8ETC - chains 1 and L of the 42 polymer chains in the assembly; structure by electron microscopy, 3.10 A resolution.

== Chain 1 ==
Molecule: 3497-nt RNA strand
Organism: Schizosaccharomyces pombe
Sequence (3497 nucleotides; each row starts with the number of its first residue):
     1 AUUUGACCUC AAAUCAGGUA GGACUACGCG CUGAACUUAA GCAUAUCAAU AAGCGCAGGA
    61 AAAGAAAAUA ACCAUGAUUC CCUCAGUAAC GGCGAGUGAA GCGGGAAAAG CUCAAAUUUG
   121 AAAUCUGGCA ACAUUUCUUU UGUUGUCCGA GUUGUAAUUU CAAGAAGCUG CUUUGAGUGU
   181 AGACGAUCGG UCUAAGUUCC UUGGAACAGG ACGUCAGAGA GGGUGAGAAC CCCGUCUUUG
   241 GUCGAUUGGA UAUGCCAUAU AAAGCGCUUU CGAAGAGUCG AGUUGUUUGG GAAUGCAGCU
   301 CUAAAUGGGU GGUAAAUUUC AUCUAAAGCU AAAUAUUGGC GAGAGACCGA UAGCGAACAA
   361 GUAGAGUGAU CGAAAGAUGA AAAGAACUUU GAAAAGAGAG UUAAAUAGUA CGUGAAAUUG
   421 CUGAAAGGGA AGCAUUGGAA AUCAGUCUUA CCUGGGUGAG AUCAGUAGUC UCUUCGCGAG
   481 ACUAUGCACU CUGAACCUGU GGUAGGUCAG CAUCAGUUUU CGGGGGCGGA AAAAGAAUAA
   541 GGGAAGGUGG CUUUCCGGGU UCUGCCUGGG GAGUGUUUAU AGCCCUUGUU GUAAUACGUC
   601 CACUGGGGAC UGAGGACUGC GGCUUCGUGC CAAGGAUGCU GACAUAAUGG UUUUCAAUGG
   661 CCCGUCUUGA AACACGGACC AAGGAGUCUA GCAUCUAUGC GAGUGUUUGG GUGAUGAAAA
   721 CCCAUCCGCG AAAUGAAAGU GAAUGCAGGU GGGAACGCCC UUGUGGCGUG CACCAUCGAC
   781 CGACCCGGAA GUUUGUCAAU GGAAGGGUUU GAGUAAGAGC AUAGCUGUUG GGACCCGAAA
   841 GAUGGUGAAC UAUGCCUGAA UAGGGUGAAG CCAGAGGAAA CUCUGGUGGA GGCUCGUAGA
   901 GAUUCUGACG UGCAAAUCGA UCUUCAAAUU UGGGUAUAGG GGCGAAAGAC UAAUCGAACC
   961 AUCUAGUAGC UGGUUCCUGC CGAAGUUUCC CUCAGGAUAG CAGAAACUCA GAUCAGUUUU
  1021 AUGAGGUAAA GCGAAUGAUU AGAGGUCUUG GGGAAGGAAU UUCCUCAACC UAUUCUCAAA
  1081 CUUUAAAUAU GUAAGACGCC CUUGUCGCUU AAUUGGACGU GGGCCAUCGA AUGAGAGUUU
  1141 CUAGUGGGCC AUUUUUGGUA AGCAGAACUG GCGAUGCGGG AUGAACCGAA CGUGAGGUUA
  1201 AGGUGCCGGA AUGUACGCUC AUCAGACACC AGAAAAGGUG UUAGUUCAUC UAGACAGCAG
  1261 GACGGUGGCC AUGGAAGUCG GAAUCCGCUA AGGAGUGUGU AACAACUCAC CUGCCGAAUG
  1321 AACUAGCCCU GAAAAUGGAU GGCGCUUAAG CGUACUACCC AUACCUCACC GUCUGGGUUA
  1381 GCUUUGAGAA GCUCAGACGA GUAGGCAGGC GUGGAGGUUU GUGACGAAGC CUUGGGCGUG
  1441 AGCCUGGGUC GAACAGCCUC UAGUGCAGAU CUUGGUGGAA GUAGCAAAUA UUCAAAUGAG
  1501 AACUUUGAAG ACUGAAGUGG GGAAAGGUUC CAUGUGAACA GCAGUUGGAC AUGGGUUAGU
  1561 CGAUCCUAAG AGAUAGGGAA GCUCCGUAUG AAAGUUGCAC GAUUUUUCGU GCCUCCUAUC
  1621 GAAAGGGAAU CCGGUUAAUA UUCCGGAACC AGAAGGUGGA AUCAACACGG CAACGUAAAU
  1681 GAAGUUGGAG ACGUCGGCGG GAGCCCUGGG AAGAGUUCUC UUUUCUUUUU AACAAACCAU
  1741 UGAACCACCC UGAAAUCGGU UUAUCCGGAG CUAGGGUAUG GUGUUUGGAA GAGUUCAGCG
  1801 CCUCAUGCUG AAUCCGGUGC GCUCUCGACG GCCCUUGAAA AUCCAACGGA AGAAUGGACC
  1861 UUCGGGUCCU UGUUUUCACA UCUGGUCGUA CUCAUAACCG CAGCAGGUCU CCAAGGUGAA
  1921 CAGCCUCUAG UUGAUAGAAC AAUGUAGAUA AGGGAAGUCG GCAAAAUGGA UCCGUAACUU
  1981 CGGGAUAAGG AUUGGCUCUA AGGGUUGGGU ACGUUGGGCC UUGGAACCUG AACGGUUGCU
  2041 GGACUGAGCG UGGACCGAUG UCUUUUCUCG CCUUUCGGGG UGAGAAGGGA UGUUGGACCU
  2101 GCUUGGACCU UGGCGGCCGG GAAGUCCUUG GUCGGGCUUU UCUCCUUCUC GGGGAUUAUG
  2161 CUCUUACUGG CGUACGUUUA ACAACCAACU UAGAACUGGU ACGGACAAGG GGAAUCUGAC
  2221 UGUCUAAUUA AAACAUAGCA UUGCGAUGGC CAGAAAGUGG UGUUGACGCA AUGUGAUUUC
  2281 UGCCCAGUGC UCUGAAUGUC AAAGUGAAGA AAUUCAACCA AGCGCGGGUA AACGGCGGGA
  2341 GUAACUAUGA CUCUCUUAAG GUAGCCAAAU GCCUCGUCAU CUAACUAGUG ACGCGCAUGA
  2401 AUGGAUUAAC GAGAUUCCCA CUGUCCCUAU CUACUAUCUA GCGAAACCAC AGCCUGGGGA
  2461 ACGGGCCAGG CAAAAUCAGC GGGGAAAGAA GACCCUGUUG AGCUUGACUC UAGUUUGACA
  2521 UUGUGAAGAG ACAUAGAGGG UGUAGGAUAA GUGGGAGUAU GUUUCGGCAU ACGCCGGUGA
  2581 AAUACCACUA CCUUUAUCGU UUCUUUACUU AAUCAAUGAA GCGGAAUUGG GAUUUAUUUC
  2641 CCAUAUUCUA GCGUUAAAGU UUCUUCGCGA ACUGAUCCGC GUUGAUGACA UUGUCAGGUG
  2701 GGGAGUUUGG CUGGGGCGGC ACAUCUGUUA AAAGAUAACG CAGGUGUCCU AAGGGGGACU
  2761 CAUCGAGAAC AGAAAUCUCG AGUAGAAUAA AAGGGUAAAA GUCCCCUUGA UUUUGAUUUU
  2821 CAGUGUGAAU ACAAACCAUG AAAGUGUGGC CUAUCGAUCC UUUGUUCCCU CGAAAUUUGA
  2881 GGACAGAGGU GCCAGAAAAG UUACCACAGG GAUAACUGGC UUGUGGCAGC CAAGCGUUCA
  2941 UAGCGACGUU GCUUUUUGAU UCUUCGAUGU CGGCUCUUCC UAUCAUACCG AAGCAGAAUU
  3001 CGGUAAGCGU UGGAUUGUUC ACCCACUAAU AGGGAACGUG AGCUGGGUUU AGACCGUCGU
  3061 GAGACAGGUU AGUUUUACCC UACUGAUGAA GUGUCGUCGC AAUGGUAAUU CAACUUAGUA
  3121 CGAGAGGAAC CGUUGAUUCA GAUCAUUGGU AUUUGCGGCU GCCUGACAAG GCAAUGCCGC
  3181 GGAGCUAUCA UCUGCCGGAU AACGGCUGAA CGCCUCUAAG CCAGAAUCCG UGCCAGAAAG
  3241 CGACGAUUUU UUGGUCCGCA UGAUUUAUAU GUAUAAAAAU AGAGGUAGGA CUUGUUCCUA
  3301 CUCUCCUGUA UCGUAGAAGA UGGGCGAUGG UUGAUGAAAC GGAAGUGUUU UAUUGACUUG
  3361 UCCAUGAAAU UCCAUUGAAA UCUUGUGCGG AAUCGAAUCC AUUGCAUACG ACUUUAAUGU
  3421 GGAACGGGGU AUUGUAAGCA GUAGAGUAGC CUUGUUGUUA CGAUCUGCUG AGAUUAAGCC
  3481 UUUGUUCCCA AGAUUUG
Not modelled in the structure: 37-45, 92-95, 288-293, 313-318, 446-505, 552-573, 668-671, 761-763, 789-802, 897-928, 986-999, 1024-1089, 1095-1129, 1381-1387, 1594-1617, 1662-1665, 1740-1745, 1834, 1853-1873, 1919-1921, 1968-2209, 2217-2412, 2485-2916, 2936-2942, 2954-2971, 3015-3021, 3036-3041, 3050-3078, 3249-3270, 3287-3300, 3375-3394, 3442-3464
Differences from the reference sequence: conflict C1746 (U7796 in 157310483)

== Chain L ==
Protein: 60S ribosomal protein L13
Organism: Schizosaccharomyces pombe
UniProt: O74175 (RL13_SCHPO); residues 1-208 here = UniProt positions 1-208
Sequence (208 residues; row label = number of the first residue in the row):
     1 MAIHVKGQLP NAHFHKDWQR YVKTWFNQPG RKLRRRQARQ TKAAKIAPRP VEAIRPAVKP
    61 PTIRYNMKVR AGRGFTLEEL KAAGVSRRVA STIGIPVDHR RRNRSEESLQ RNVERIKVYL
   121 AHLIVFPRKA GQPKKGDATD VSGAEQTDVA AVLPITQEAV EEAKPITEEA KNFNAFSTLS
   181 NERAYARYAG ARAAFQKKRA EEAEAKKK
Not modelled in the structure: 1-20, 201-208
Swiss-Prot annotation at these positions:
  - modified residue (Phosphoserine): Ser177, Ser180

== How chain 1 and chain L interact ==
Contacting residue pairs - 97 pairs, chain 1 then chain L:
  A65(1) - Arg73(L)  base contact
  A65(1) - Arg100(L)  hydrogen bond to the phosphate
  A66(1) - His99(L)  phosphate contact
  A66(1) - Arg100(L)  salt bridge to the phosphate
  A70(1) - Pro61(L)  sugar contact
  C72(1) - Pro61(L)  base contact
  C72(1) - Asn66(L)  sugar contact
  C73(1) - Lys59(L)  base contact
  C73(1) - Asn66(L)  hydrogen bond to the base
  C73(1) - Met67(L)  base contact
  C73(1) - Glu158(L)  base contact
  A74(1) - Lys59(L)  hydrogen bond to the sugar
  A74(1) - Pro60(L)  sugar contact
  A74(1) - Pro61(L)  base contact
  A74(1) - Arg104(L)  hydrogen bond to the base
  A74(1) - Ser105(L)  hydrogen bond to the phosphate
  U75(1) - Val58(L)  sugar contact
  U75(1) - Lys59(L)  sugar contact
  U75(1) - Pro61(L)  sugar contact
  U75(1) - Arg70(L)  hydrogen bond to the sugar
  U75(1) - Arg101(L)  salt bridge to the phosphate
  U75(1) - Arg102(L)  phosphate contact
  U75(1) - Arg104(L)  salt bridge to the phosphate
  G76(1) - Val58(L)  phosphate contact
  G76(1) - Arg70(L)  salt bridge to the phosphate
  G76(1) - Gly72(L)  phosphate contact
  G76(1) - Arg73(L)  hydrogen bond to the phosphate
  G76(1) - Asp98(L)  hydrogen bond to the sugar
  G76(1) - Arg100(L)  hydrogen bond to the sugar
  G76(1) - Arg101(L)  salt bridge to the phosphate
  G76(1) - Arg102(L)  hydrogen bond to the base
  A77(1) - Arg73(L)  salt bridge to the phosphate
  A77(1) - Arg100(L)  hydrogen bond to the sugar
  C81(1) - Trp25(L)  sugar contact
  C102(1) - Pro61(L)  phosphate contact
  C102(1) - Thr62(L)  sugar contact
  C102(1) - Tyr65(L)  base contact
  G103(1) - Pro60(L)  phosphate contact
  G103(1) - Pro61(L)  phosphate contact
  G103(1) - Tyr65(L)  sugar contact
  G103(1) - Arg70(L)  salt bridge to the phosphate
  G104(1) - Arg70(L)  salt bridge to the phosphate
  A106(1) - Arg35(L)  hydrogen bond to the sugar
  A106(1) - Arg39(L)  hydrogen bond to the phosphate
  A107(1) - Arg39(L)  salt bridge to the phosphate
  A108(1) - Lys42(L)  phosphate contact
  A108(1) - Arg55(L)  base contact
  A108(1) - Arg73(L)  base contact
  A109(1) - Arg73(L)  phosphate contact
  G110(1) - Arg73(L)  salt bridge to the phosphate
  C111(1) - Arg88(L)  salt bridge to the phosphate
  A162(1) - Leu77(L)  phosphate contact
  A162(1) - Arg87(L)  hydrogen bond to the base
  A162(1) - His99(L)  stacking on the base
  A163(1) - Leu77(L)  phosphate contact
  U172(1) - Lys135(L)  sugar contact
  U173(1) - Lys134(L)  phosphate contact
  U173(1) - Lys135(L)  phosphate contact
  U174(1) - Arg128(L)  sugar contact
  U174(1) - Lys134(L)  salt bridge to the phosphate
  G175(1) - Arg128(L)  salt bridge to the phosphate
  A252(1) - Ala130(L)  phosphate contact
  G264(1) - Ser86(L)  sugar contact
  G266(1) - Lys81(L)  phosphate contact
  U322(1) - Arg102(L)  phosphate contact
  U322(1) - Arg104(L)  salt bridge to the phosphate
  C323(1) - Arg102(L)  salt bridge to the phosphate
  U334(1) - Arg31(L)  salt bridge to the phosphate
  U334(1) - Arg34(L)  salt bridge to the phosphate
  U334(1) - Arg35(L)  salt bridge to the phosphate
  A335(1) - Arg31(L)  salt bridge to the phosphate
  U707(1) - Gln28(L)  hydrogen bond to the sugar
  U708(1) - Trp25(L)  sugar contact
  U708(1) - Gln28(L)  hydrogen bond to the phosphate
  G709(1) - Gln28(L)  phosphate contact
  G709(1) - Arg35(L)  salt bridge to the phosphate
  G710(1) - Lys32(L)  salt bridge to the phosphate
  G710(1) - Arg35(L)  phosphate contact
  G710(1) - Arg39(L)  salt bridge to the phosphate
  G711(1) - Lys32(L)  base contact
  G711(1) - Arg36(L)  salt bridge to the phosphate
  G711(1) - Arg39(L)  salt bridge to the phosphate
  U712(1) - Arg36(L)  salt bridge to the phosphate
  G713(1) - Leu33(L)  base contact
  A718(1) - Phe26(L)  base contact
  A718(1) - Pro29(L)  sugar contact
  A719(1) - Pro29(L)  phosphate contact
  C726(1) - Tyr65(L)  phosphate contact
  C726(1) - Lys68(L)  phosphate contact
  C727(1) - Arg64(L)  salt bridge to the phosphate
  C727(1) - Tyr65(L)  hydrogen bond to the phosphate
  A738(1) - Arg183(L)  hydrogen bond to the phosphate
  A738(1) - Arg187(L)  hydrogen bond to the sugar
  G739(1) - Arg183(L)  salt bridge to the phosphate
  G739(1) - Arg187(L)  salt bridge to the phosphate
  U740(1) - Phe176(L)  phosphate contact
  U740(1) - Arg183(L)  salt bridge to the phosphate
Interface residues without a listed pair, chain 1 (51 interface residues in all): U50, C82, C265, A333, G728
Interface residues without a listed pair, chain L (49 interface residues in all): Tyr21, Ile63, Ala71

== Overview ==
Chain 1 and chain L form an interface of 51 and 49 residues respectively, with 19 hydrogen bonds, 29 salt
bridges and 1 aromatic stacking contact. Among the polar pairs are C73(1)-Asn66(L), A74(1)-Arg104(L) and
G76(1)-Arg102(L).
Here chain 1 is a 3497-nt RNA strand and chain L is 60S ribosomal protein L13, both from Schizosaccharomyces
pombe. Entry 8ETC (Fkbp39 associated nascent 60S ribosome State 4) was determined by electron microscopy,
deposited together with 8ESQ, 8ESR, 8ETG, 8ETH, 8ETI, 8ETJ and 3 further entries.
